Entry 8YNI (electron microscopy, 3.66 A resolution); this record covers chains A and L of the 11 polymer chains in the assembly.

# Chain A
Molecule: Caspase-8 subunit p10
From: Homo sapiens
UniProtKB: Q14790 (CASP8_HUMAN); residue numbers follow UniProt; this construct covers 1-479
Sequence (479 residues; numbered 1 to 479; the number before each row is that of its first residue):
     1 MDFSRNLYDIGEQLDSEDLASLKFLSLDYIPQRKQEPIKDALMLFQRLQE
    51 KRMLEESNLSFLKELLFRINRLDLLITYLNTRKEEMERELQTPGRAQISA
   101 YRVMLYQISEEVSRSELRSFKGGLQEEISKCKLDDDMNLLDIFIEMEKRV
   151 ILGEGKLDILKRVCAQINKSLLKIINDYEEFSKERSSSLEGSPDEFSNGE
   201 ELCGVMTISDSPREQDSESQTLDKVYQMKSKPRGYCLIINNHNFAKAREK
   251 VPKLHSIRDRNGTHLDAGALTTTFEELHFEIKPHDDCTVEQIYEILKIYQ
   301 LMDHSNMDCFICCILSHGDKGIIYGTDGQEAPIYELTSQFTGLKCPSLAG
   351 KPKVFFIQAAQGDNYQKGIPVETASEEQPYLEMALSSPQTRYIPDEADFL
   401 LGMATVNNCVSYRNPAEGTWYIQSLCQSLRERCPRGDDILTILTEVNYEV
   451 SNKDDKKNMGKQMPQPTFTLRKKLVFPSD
Disordered / not traced: 1, 183-479
Construct notes: engineered mutation G122 (Phe in Q14790), G123 (Leu in Q14790), A360 (Cys in Q14790), A374 (Asp in Q14790), A384 (Asp in Q14790)
UniProt features mapped onto this chain:
  - active site: H317
  - site: D216, S217 (Cleavage)
  - modified residue: S188 (Phosphoserine), S211 (Phosphoserine), K224 (N6-acetyllysine), Y334 (Phosphotyrosine), Y380 (Phosphotyrosine), S387 (Phosphoserine), R413 (Microbial infection: ADP-riboxanated arginine)
  - natural variant: R248 (R248W: In CASP8D), D285 (D285H: Associated with protection against breast cancer)
  - mutagenesis: D73 (D73A: Abolishes binding to FLASH. Induces NF-kappa-B activation), Y380 (Y380E: Phosphomimetic mutant which does not affect interaction with PIK3R1 or DISC-mediated processing; Y380F: Abolishes phosphorylation at this site ...), S387 (S387A: Impaired CDK1-mediated phosphorylation and enhanced apoptosis), R413 (R413A: Abolished ADP-riboxanation by C.violaceum CopC)
Reported in the primary citation:
  - mutagenesis - E12A/F122G/L123G, N70A/F122G/L123G, E110A/F122G/L123G: unchanged binding to CASP8 and FADD-like apoptosis regulator subunit p43

# Chain L
Molecule: FAS-associated death domain protein
From: Homo sapiens
UniProtKB: Q13158 (FADD_HUMAN); residue numbers follow UniProt; this construct covers 1-208
Sequence (216 residues; each row starts with the number of its first residue):
     1 MDPFLVLLHSVSSSLSSSELTELKGLCLGRVGKRKLERVQSGLDLFSMLL
    51 EQNDLEPGHTELLRELLASLRRHDLLRRVDDFEAGAAAGAAPGEEDLCAA
   101 FNVICDNVGKDWRRLARQLKVSDTKIDSIEDRYPRNLTERVRESLRIWKN
   151 TEKENATVAHLVGALRSCQMNLVADLVQEVQQARDLQNRSGAMSPMSWNS
   201 DASTSEASLEHHHHHH
Disordered / not traced: 85-216
Construct notes: engineered mutation G25 (Phe in Q13158); expression tag (209-216)
UniProt features mapped onto this chain:
  - modified residue: S194 (Phosphoserine)
  - glycosylation: R117 (Microbial infection: N-beta-linked (GlcNAc) arginine)
  - natural variant: C105 (C105W: In IEHDCM)
  - mutagenesis: S12 (S12R: Loss of interaction with CASP8), K33 (K33E: Loss of self-association), R38 (R38A: Loss of interaction with CASP8), D44 (D44R: Loss of interaction with CASP8. Abolishes induction of apoptosis. Decreased interaction with FAS), E51 (E51R: Loss of interaction with CASP8), R117 (R117A: Abolished GlcNAcylation by E.coli NleB1; R117E: Loss of interaction with FAS), V121 (V121N: Loss of interaction with FAS), D123 (D123R: Strongly decreased interaction with FAS), R135 (R135E: Strongly decreased interaction with FAS), R142 (R142E: Decreased interaction with FAS), L172 (L172A/E: Loss of interaction with FAS; L172K: Strongly decreased interaction with FAS), D175 (D175K: Strongly decreased interaction with FAS), 1 further mutagenesis entry in UniProt
Reported in the primary citation:
  - mutagenesis - K33E, E51R: decreased signaling in response to cFLIPL-expression-induced
  - mutagenesis - E37A, D74A: unchanged signaling in response to cFLIPL-expression-induced
  - mutagenesis - D74A: unchanged binding to purified binary complex
  - mutagenesis - K33E, E37A, E51R, D74A: abolished signaling in response to Casp-8
  - mutagenesis - R34A: unchanged signaling in response to Casp-8

# Chain A / chain L interface
Pairs across the interface (9; chain A residue first):
  R118(A) - Q40(L)  hydrogen bond
  S119(A) - H9(L)  hydrogen bond
  G122(A) - L43(L)
  G123(A) - L5(L)
  Q125(A) - L5(L)
  E126(A) - D2(L)
  R162(A) - D2(L)  salt bridge
  Q166(A) - V6(L)
  Q166(A) - H9(L)  hydrogen bond
Also at the interface, not in a pair above, chain A (10 interface residues in all): L124, K130
Also at the interface, not in a pair above, chain L (9 interface residues in all): M1, S41, S47

# Summary
Chain A and chain L form an interface of 10 and 9 residues respectively; the contacts include 3 hydrogen bonds
and 1 salt bridge. Polar contacts include R162(A)-D2(L), R118(A)-Q40(L) and S119(A)-H9(L). The paper reports
that K33E, E37A and E51R of chain L, among others, abolish signaling in response to Casp-8; K33E and E51R of
chain L reduce signaling in response to cFLIPL-expression-induced; 8 substitutions were tested in all.
Chain A is Caspase-8 subunit p10 and chain L is FAS-associated death domain protein, both from Homo sapiens;
the structure, Structure of the FADD/Caspase-8/cFLIP death effector domain assembly, was determined by
electron microscopy together with 8YM4, 8YM5, 8YM6, 8YNK, 8YNL, 8YNM and 8YNN from the same study.
